4XAL - chains A and B; structure by X-ray diffraction, 1.87 A resolution.

[Chain A]
Protein: Tegument protein VP22
From: Human herpesvirus 1 (strain 17)
Notes: fragment: core domain
Reference sequence: P10233 (VP22_HHV11); residues 24-131 here correspond to UniProt positions 174-281 (UniProt number = residue number + 150)
Sequence (131 residues; each row starts with the number of its first residue):
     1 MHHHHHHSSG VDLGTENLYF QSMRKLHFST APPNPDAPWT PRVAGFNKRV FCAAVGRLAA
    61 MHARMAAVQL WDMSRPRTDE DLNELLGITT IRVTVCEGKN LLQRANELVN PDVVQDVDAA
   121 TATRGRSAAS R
Not modelled in the structure: 1-20, 111-131
Sequence notes: expression tag (1-23)
Reported in the primary citation:
  - self-association interface (contacts with another copy of this molecule): W39, F51, W71

[Chain B]
Protein: peptide SSGVDL
From: Human herpesvirus 1 (strain 17)
Sequence (6 residues; row label = number of the first residue in the row):
     8 SSGVDL

[Interface between chain A and chain B]
Residue-residue contacts (20):
  H62(A) - S8(B)
  H62(A) - S9(B)
  H62(A) - G10(B)
  A66(A) - G10(B)
  A66(A) - V11(B)
  L70(A) - D12(B)
  I88(A) - D12(B)
  T90(A) - D12(B)  hydrogen bond (backbone-side chain)
  T90(A) - L13(B)  hydrogen bond (backbone-backbone)
  I91(A) - V11(B)
  R92(A) - G10(B)
  R92(A) - V11(B)  hydrogen bond (backbone-backbone)
  R92(A) - L13(B)
  V93(A) - S9(B)
  V93(A) - G10(B)
  T94(A) - S8(B)
  T94(A) - S9(B)  hydrogen bond (backbone-backbone)
  V95(A) - S8(B)
  C96(A) - S8(B)  hydrogen bond (backbone-side chain)
  E97(A) - S8(B)  hydrogen bond
Other interface residues (no listed pair), chain A (13 interface residues in all): T89

[In short]
The interface between chain A and chain B involves 13 residues on one side and 6 on the other; the contacts
include 6 hydrogen bonds. Among the polar pairs are T90(A)-D12(B), C96(A)-S8(B) and E97(A)-S8(B). The paper
reports a self-association interface involving W39(A), F51(A) and W71(A).
Here chain A is Tegument protein VP22 and chain B is peptide SSGVDL, both from Human herpesvirus 1 (strain
17). Entry 4XAL (Crystal structure of the conserved core domain of VP22 from HSV-1) was determined by X-ray
diffraction.
